PDB entry 7PAE | X-ray diffraction, 1.85 A resolution | chain B

== Chain B ==
Name: Retinal rod rhodopsin-sensitive cGMP 3', 5'-cyclic phosphodiesterase subunit delta
Organism: Homo sapiens
Reference sequence: O43924 (PDE6D_HUMAN); residues 2-150 here = UniProt positions 2-150
Amino-acid sequence (166 residues; row label = number of the first residue in the row; numbers below 1 keep their minus sign (Met-15 is residue -15)):
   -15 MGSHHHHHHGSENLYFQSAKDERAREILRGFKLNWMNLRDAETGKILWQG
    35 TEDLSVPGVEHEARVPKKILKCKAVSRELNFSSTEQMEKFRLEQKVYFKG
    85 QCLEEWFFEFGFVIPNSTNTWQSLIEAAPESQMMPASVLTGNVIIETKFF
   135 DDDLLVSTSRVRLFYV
Unresolved in the structure: -15 to 1
Construct notes: initiating methionine (-15); expression tag (-14 to 1)
Ligand contacts: deltarasin (O7T): Leu17, Met20, Leu22, Trp32, Leu38, Ala47, Val49, Ile53, Leu54, Cys56, Lys57, Val59, Arg61, Leu63, Gln78, Val80, Leu87, Glu88, Trp90, Ile109, Glu110, Ala111, Met117, Leu123, Val127, Ile129, Thr131, Phe133, Val145, Leu147, Tyr149
Curated features (UniProtKB/Swiss-Prot):
  - region: Arg144 to Val150 (Required for association with membranes)
What the authors report for this chain:
  - binding site for deltarasin: Cys56, Arg61, Tyr149
  - mutagenesis - R48DEL/V49DEL: unchanged growth in response to deltarasin

== Overview ==
Ligands of chain B: deltarasin. From the paper: a binding site for deltarasin at Cys56, Arg61 and Tyr149;
R48DEL/V49DEL leave growth in response to deltarasin unchanged.
Chain B is Retinal rod rhodopsin-sensitive cGMP 3', 5'-cyclic phosphodiesterase subunit delta (Homo sapiens);
the structure, The crystal structure of Deltarasin in complex with PDE6D, was determined by X-ray diffraction
(same publication as 7PAC and 7PAD).
